7YPZ - chains A and B of the 3 polymer chains in the assembly; structure by X-ray diffraction, 2.15 A resolution.

# Chain A
Name: GTP-binding nuclear protein Ran
Organism: Homo sapiens
UniProtKB: P62826 (RAN_HUMAN); numbering as in UniProt (aligned over 1-216)
Chain sequence (216 residues; each row starts with the number of its first residue):
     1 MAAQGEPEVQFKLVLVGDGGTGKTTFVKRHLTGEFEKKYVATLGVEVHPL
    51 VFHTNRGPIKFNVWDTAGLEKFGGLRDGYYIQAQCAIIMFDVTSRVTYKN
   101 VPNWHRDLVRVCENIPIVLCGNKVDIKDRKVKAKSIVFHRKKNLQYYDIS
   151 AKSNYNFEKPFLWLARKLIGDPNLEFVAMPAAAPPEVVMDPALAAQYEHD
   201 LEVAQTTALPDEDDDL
Disordered / not traced: 1-7
Differences from the reference sequence: conflict E8 (Gln in P62826); engineered mutation L69 (Gln in P62826), A182 (Leu in P62826)
Metal / ion sites: Mg2+: T24, T42 (together with GTP)
Residues lining bound ligands:
  - GTP (guanosine-5'-triphosphate): G17, D18, G19, G20, T21, G22, K23, T24, T25, F35, E36, K37, K38, Y39, V40, A41, T42, T66, A67, G68, L69, N122, K123, D125, I126, S150, A151, K152
  - MPO (3[N-morpholino]propane sulfonic acid): V137, R140, K141
Curated features (UniProtKB/Swiss-Prot):
  - region: K37 to V45 (Switch-I), G68 to Q84 (Switch-II), D211 to L216 (Interaction with RANBP1)
  - binding site (GTP): D18 to T25, E36 to T42, G68, N122 to D125, S150 to K152
  - modified residue: A2 (N-acetylalanine), T24 (Phosphothreonine), K37 (N6-acetyllysine), K60 (N6-acetyllysine), K71 (N6-acetyllysine), K99 (N6-acetyllysine), K134 (N6-acetyllysine), K159 (N6-acetyllysine)
  - cross-link (Glycyl lysine isopeptide (Lys-Gly)): K71 (interchain with G-Cter in SUMO2), K152 (interchain with G-Cter in SUMO2)

# Chain B
Name: YRB1 isoform 1
Organism: Saccharomyces cerevisiae
UniProtKB: A0A6A5PZB5 (A0A6A5PZB5_YEASX); residues 62-201 here = UniProt positions 62-201
Chain sequence (140 residues; row label = number of the first residue in the row):
    62 DIHFEPVVHLEKVDVKTMEEDEEVLYKVRAKLFRFDADAKEWKERGTGDC
   112 KFLKNKKTNKVRILMRRDKTLKICANHIIAPEYTLKPNVGSDRSWVYACT
   162 ADIAEGEAEAFTFAIRFGSKENADKFKEEFEKAQEINKKA
Disordered / not traced: 62-77, 201

# How chain A and chain B interact
Pairs across the interface (92; chain A residue first):
  R29(A) - E105(B)  salt bridge
  T32(A) - E105(B)
  T32(A) - R106(B)
  T32(A) - R128(B)  hydrogen bond (backbone-side chain)
  G33(A) - E105(B)
  G33(A) - R106(B)
  G33(A) - R128(B)
  E34(A) - R95(B)  salt bridge
  E34(A) - K104(B)  salt bridge
  E34(A) - E105(B)  hydrogen bond (backbone-backbone)
  L50(A) - K133(B)
  V51(A) - K133(B)  hydrogen bond (backbone-side chain)
  F52(A) - K133(B)
  N154(A) - K130(B)  hydrogen bond (backbone-side chain)
  F157(A) - T131(B)
  E158(A) - K130(B)
  A178(A) - R127(B)
  A178(A) - L132(B)  hydrophobic
  M179(A) - R127(B)  hydrogen bond (backbone-side chain)
  M179(A) - K133(B)
  M179(A) - I134(B)  hydrogen bond (side chain-backbone)
  P180(A) - T78(B)
  P180(A) - M79(B)  hydrophobic
  P180(A) - I134(B)
  A181(A) - T78(B)  hydrogen bond (backbone-backbone)
  A181(A) - M79(B)
  A181(A) - R123(B)  hydrogen bond (backbone-side chain)
  A181(A) - L125(B)  hydrophobic
  A181(A) - R127(B)
  A181(A) - I134(B)  hydrophobic
  A182(A) - R123(B)  hydrogen bond (backbone-side chain)
  A182(A) - N137(B)  hydrogen bond (backbone-side chain)
  A182(A) - I164(B)
  A183(A) - I164(B)
  P184(A) - R123(B)
  P184(A) - N137(B)
  P184(A) - H138(B)
  P184(A) - I139(B)
  P184(A) - I164(B)  hydrophobic
  P185(A) - I139(B)
  P185(A) - I164(B)
  E186(A) - K121(B)  salt bridge
  E186(A) - I139(B)
  V187(A) - T161(B)
  V187(A) - A162(B)  hydrophobic
  M189(A) - E143(B)
  M189(A) - T161(B)
  Y197(A) - A171(B)
  L201(A) - K147(B)
  L201(A) - V157(B)  hydrophobic
  L201(A) - A159(B)
  L201(A) - T173(B)
  V203(A) - F96(B)  hydrophobic
  V203(A) - K101(B)
  A204(A) - F96(B)  hydrophobic
  A204(A) - W103(B)  hydrogen bond (backbone-side chain)
  A204(A) - N149(B)  hydrogen bond (backbone-side chain)
  A204(A) - T173(B)
  Q205(A) - K147(B)
  Q205(A) - P148(B)
  Q205(A) - N149(B)  hydrogen bond (backbone-side chain)
  Q205(A) - V150(B)  hydrogen bond (backbone-backbone)
  Q205(A) - V157(B)
  T206(A) - V150(B)
  T207(A) - F96(B)
  T207(A) - K101(B)
  T207(A) - W103(B)  hydrogen bond (backbone-side chain)
  T207(A) - N149(B)  hydrogen bond (backbone-side chain)
  A208(A) - W103(B)
  A208(A) - N149(B)
  L209(A) - W103(B)  hydrophobic
  L209(A) - N149(B)  hydrogen bond (backbone-side chain)
  L209(A) - S155(B)
  L209(A) - A175(B)  hydrophobic
  L209(A) - R177(B)
  P210(A) - F94(B)  hydrophobic
  P210(A) - W103(B)
  P210(A) - R177(B)  hydrogen bond (backbone-side chain)
  D211(A) - R177(B)  hydrogen bond (backbone-side chain)
  E212(A) - G151(B)
  E212(A) - S152(B)  hydrogen bond
  E212(A) - R154(B)  salt bridge
  E212(A) - R177(B)  salt bridge
  D214(A) - R154(B)  hydrogen bond (backbone-side chain)
  D215(A) - R154(B)
  D215(A) - G179(B)
  L216(A) - R90(B)
  L216(A) - K92(B)  hydrogen bond (backbone-side chain)
  L216(A) - R154(B)
  L216(A) - R177(B)  hydrogen bond (backbone-side chain)
  L216(A) - F178(B)
  L216(A) - G179(B)
Interface residues without a listed pair, chain A (40 interface residues in all): H30, F35, V177, D213
Interface residues without a listed pair, chain B (53 interface residues in all): A91, G107, T108, A141, Y144, D153, Y158, A169

# Overview
40 residues of chain A face 53 of chain B across their interface, with 23 hydrogen bonds and 6 salt bridges.
Polar contacts include R29(A)-E105(B), E34(A)-R95(B) and E34(A)-K104(B). Ligands of chain A: GTP and compound
MPO. From UniProt: 23 GTP-binding residues on chain A.
Chain A is GTP-binding nuclear protein Ran (Homo sapiens) and chain B is YRB1 isoform 1 (Saccharomyces
cerevisiae); the structure, Zafirlukast in complex with CRM1-Ran-RanBP1, was determined by X-ray diffraction.
